1J0Y - chain A; structure by X-ray diffraction, 2.10 A resolution.

[Chain A]
Protein: Beta-amylase
Organism: Bacillus cereus
Notes: EC 3.2.1.2
UniProt: P36924 (AMYB_BACCE); residues 1-516 here correspond to UniProt positions 31-546 (UniProt number = residue number + 30)
Chain sequence (516 residues; each row starts with the number of its first residue):
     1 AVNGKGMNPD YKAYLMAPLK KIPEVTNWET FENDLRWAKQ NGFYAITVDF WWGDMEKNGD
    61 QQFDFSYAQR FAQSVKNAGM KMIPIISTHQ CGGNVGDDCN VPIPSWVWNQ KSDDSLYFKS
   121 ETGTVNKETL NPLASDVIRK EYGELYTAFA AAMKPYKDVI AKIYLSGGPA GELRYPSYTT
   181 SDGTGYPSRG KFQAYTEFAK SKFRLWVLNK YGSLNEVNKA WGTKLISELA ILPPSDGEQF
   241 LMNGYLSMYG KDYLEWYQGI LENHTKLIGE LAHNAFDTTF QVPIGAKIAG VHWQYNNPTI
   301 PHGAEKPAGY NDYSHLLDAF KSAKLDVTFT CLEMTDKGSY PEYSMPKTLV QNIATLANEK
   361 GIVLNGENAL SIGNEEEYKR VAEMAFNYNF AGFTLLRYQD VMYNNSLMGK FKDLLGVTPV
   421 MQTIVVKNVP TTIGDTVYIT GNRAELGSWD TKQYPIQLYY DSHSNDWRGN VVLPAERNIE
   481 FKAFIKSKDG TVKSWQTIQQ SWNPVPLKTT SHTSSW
Curated features (UniProtKB/Swiss-Prot):
  - active site: Glu-172 (Proton donor), Glu-367 (Proton acceptor)
  - binding site (substrate): Asp-49, His-89, Asp-97, Lys-287, His-292, Thr-330, Asn-368, Ala-369, Arg-397
  - binding site (Ca(2+)): Glu-56, Asp-60, Gln-61, Glu-141, Glu-144
Cystine bridges: Cys-91/Cys-99
Metal / ion sites: Ca2+: Glu-56, Asp-60, Gln-61, Glu-141, Glu-144
Small-molecule neighbours: beta-D-glucopyranose (BGC): Met-16, Leu-19, Asp-49, Trp-51, Ile-85, Ser-87, His-89, Gln-90, Asn-94, Asp-97, Ala-170, Lys-287, Leu-396, Arg-397

[Summary]
Bound to chain A: beta-D-glucopyranose. Glu-56, Asp-60, Gln-61, Glu-141 and Glu-144 coordinate Ca2+. From
UniProt: active-site residues Glu-172 and Glu-367, 9 substrate-binding residues and 5 Ca2+-binding residues.
Chain A is Beta-amylase (Bacillus cereus); the structure, Beta-amylase from Bacillus cereus var. mycoides in
complex with glucose, was determined by X-ray diffraction (same publication as 1J0Z, 1J10, 1J11 and 1J12).
